Entry 9CGK (electron microscopy, 2.62 A resolution); this record covers chains A and B of the 5 polymer chains in the assembly.

Chain A:
Molecule: Delta-type opioid receptor
From: Homo sapiens
UniProtKB: P41143 (OPRD_HUMAN); residue numbers follow UniProt; this construct covers 38-338
Sequence (303 residues; each row starts with the number of its first residue):
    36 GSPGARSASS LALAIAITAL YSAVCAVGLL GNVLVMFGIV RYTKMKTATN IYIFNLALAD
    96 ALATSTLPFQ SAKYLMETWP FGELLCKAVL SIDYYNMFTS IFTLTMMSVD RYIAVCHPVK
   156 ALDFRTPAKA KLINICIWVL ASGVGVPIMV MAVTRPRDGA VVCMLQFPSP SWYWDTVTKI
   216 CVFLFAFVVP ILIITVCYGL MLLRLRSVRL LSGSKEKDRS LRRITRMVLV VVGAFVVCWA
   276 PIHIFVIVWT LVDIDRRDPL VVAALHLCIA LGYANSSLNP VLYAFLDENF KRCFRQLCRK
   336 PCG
Disordered / not traced: 36-44, 330-338
Differences from the reference sequence: expression tag (36-37)
Disulfide bonds: C121-C198
Small-molecule neighbours: A1AWD (N-{5-[(4bS,8R,8aS,15bR)-1,8a-dihydroxy-5,6,8,8a,9,15b-hexahydro-7H-4,8-methano[1]benzofuro[3,2-c]pyrido[3,4-b]acridin-7-yl]pentyl}guanidine): D95, A98, Q105, D128, Y129, N131, M132, S135, K214, V217, W274, I277, H278, V281, W284, L300, I304, G307, Y308, N310, S311
Swiss-Prot annotation at these positions:
  - lipidation: C333 (S-palmitoyl cysteine)
From the paper describing this entry:
  - binding site for A1AWD: D128, Y129, M132, S135, V217, I277, W284, N310 (from molecular simulation)
  - binding site for A1AWD: D95
  - mutagenesis - Q105A, K214A: abolished signaling in response to DPDPE
  - mutagenesis - Q105A, K214A: abolished binding to DPDPE
  - mutagenesis - V281A (3-fold): increased signaling in response to DPDPE
  - mutagenesis - V281A: increased binding to DPDPE
  - mutagenesis - D95A, N131A, S135A, S311A: abolished signaling

Chain B:
Molecule: Guanine nucleotide-binding protein G(i) subunit alpha-1
From: Homo sapiens
Notes: EC 3.6.5.-
UniProtKB: P63096 (GNAI1_HUMAN); residues 1-354 here = UniProt positions 1-354
Sequence (354 residues; row label = number of the first residue in the row):
     1 MGCTLSAEDK AAVERSKMID RNLREDGEKA AREVKLLLLG AGESGKNTIV KQMKIIHEAG
    61 YSEEECKQYK AVVYSNTIQS IIAIIRAMGR LKIDFGDSAR ADDARQLFVL AGAAEEGFMT
   121 AELAGVIKRL WKDSGVQACF NRSREYQLND SAAYYLNDLD RIAQPNYIPT QQDVLRTRVK
   181 TTGIVETHFT FKDLHFKMFD VGAQRSERKK WIHCFEGVTA IIFCVALSDY DLVLAEDEEM
   241 NRMHASMKLF DSICNNKWFT DTSIILFLNK KDLFEEKIKK SPLTICYPEY AGSNTYEEAA
   301 AYIQCQFEDL NKRKDTKEIY THFTCSTDTK NVQFVFDAVT DVIIKNNLKD CGLF
Disordered / not traced: 1-4, 52-181, 235-239
Differences from the reference sequence: engineered mutation N47 (Ser in P63096), A203 (Gly in P63096), A245 (Glu in P63096), S326 (Ala in P63096)
Swiss-Prot annotation at these positions:
  - region: K35 to K46, T48 (G1 motif), D173 to T181 (G2 motif), F196 to G202, Q204, R205 (G3 motif), I265 to D272 (G4 motif), T324, C325, T327 to T329 (G5 motif)
  - binding site (GTP): E43 to K46, T48, S151, L175 to T181, D200 to G202, Q204, N269 to D272
  - binding site (Mg(2+)): T181
  - modified residue: R178 (ADP-ribosylarginine), Q204 (Deamidated glutamine), C351 (ADP-ribosylcysteine)
  - lipidation: G2 (N-myristoyl glycine), C3 (S-palmitoyl cysteine)

How chain A and chain B interact:
Pairs across the interface (31):
  T82(A) with D350(B)
  T84(A) with D350(B); C351(B)
  A149(A) with N347(B), hydrogen bond (backbone-side chain)
  V150(A) with I344(B); L348(B), hydrophobic
  P153(A) with I343(B), hydrophobic
  V154(A) with D193(B)
  L157(A) with L194(B), hydrophobic; I343(B), hydrophobic
  D158(A) with R32(B), salt bridge
  R160(A) with N347(B), hydrogen bond; C351(B), hydrogen bond
  L240(A) with L348(B), hydrophobic
  V243(A) with I344(B), hydrophobic; K345(B)
  R244(A) with Y320(B); D341(B); K345(B)
  L245(A) with K345(B); F354(B), hydrophobic
  E251(A) with D315(B)
  S255(A) with F354(B)
  I259(A) with L353(B)
  L321(A) with G352(B)
  D322(A) with G352(B)
  E323(A) with G352(B), hydrogen bond (backbone-backbone); F354(B)
  N324(A) with K349(B), hydrogen bond (side chain-backbone); D350(B), hydrogen bond (side chain-backbone); G352(B)
Also at the interface, not in a pair above, chain A (27 interface residues in all): D145, R146, A156, M236, R239, R254, R258
Also at the interface, not in a pair above, chain B (22 interface residues in all): A31, K192, I319, F336, T340

Summary:
27 residues of chain A face 22 of chain B across their interface; the contacts include 6 hydrogen bonds and 1
salt bridge. Among the polar pairs are D158(A)-R32(B), A149(A)-N347(B) and R160(A)-N347(B). From the paper: a
binding site for A1AWD at D128(A), Y129(A) and M132(A) among others; D95A, N131A and S135A of chain A, among
others, abolish signaling; 7 substitutions were tested in all.
Chain A is Delta-type opioid receptor and chain B is Guanine nucleotide-binding protein G(i) subunit alpha-1,
both from Homo sapiens; the structure, CryoEM structure of delta opioid receptor bound to G proteins and a
full bitopic agonist, was determined by electron microscopy together with 9CGJ from the same study.
